Entry 3IFP (X-ray diffraction, 2.95 A resolution); this record covers chains H and P of the 3 polymer chains in the assembly.

== Chain H ==
Name: 12B4 FAB antibody heavy chain
Organism: Mus musculus
Notes: antibody fragment or engineered binder
Sequence (226 residues; each row starts with the number of its first residue):
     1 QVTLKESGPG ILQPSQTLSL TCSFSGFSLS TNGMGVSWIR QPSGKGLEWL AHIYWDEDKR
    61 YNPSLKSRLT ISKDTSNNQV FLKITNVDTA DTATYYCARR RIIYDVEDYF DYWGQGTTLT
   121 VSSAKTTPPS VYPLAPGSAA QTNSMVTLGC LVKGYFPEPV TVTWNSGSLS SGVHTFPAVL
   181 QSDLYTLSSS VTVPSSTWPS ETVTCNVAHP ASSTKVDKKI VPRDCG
Unresolved in the structure: 1, 224-226
Disulfide bonds: Cys22-Cys97, Cys150-Cys205

== Chain P ==
Name: Amyloid beta A4 protein
UniProt: P05067 (A4_HUMAN); residues 1-7 here correspond to UniProt positions 672-678 (UniProt number = residue number + 671)
Sequence (7 residues; numbered 1 to 7; the number before each row is that of its first residue):
     1 DAEFRHD
Unresolved in the structure: 1

== Chain H / chain P interface ==
Pairs across the interface (14):
  His52(H) with Phe4(P)
  Tyr54(H) with Phe4(P); Arg5(P), hydrogen bond (side chain-backbone)
  Trp55(H) with Arg5(P)
  Asp56(H) with Arg5(P), salt bridge
  Asp58(H) with Arg5(P), salt bridge
  Arg60(H) with Ala2(P); Glu3(P), hydrogen bond (side chain-backbone)
  Arg100(H) with His6(P)
  Ile102(H) with Arg5(P); His6(P)
  Ile103(H) with His6(P), hydrogen bond (backbone-backbone); Asp7(P)
  Asp108(H) with His6(P), salt bridge
Other interface residues (no listed pair), chain H (11 interface residues in all): Trp49
Interface features reported in the paper:
  - residue pairs: Tyr54(H)-Arg5(P), Tyr54(H)-Phe4(P), Arg60(H)-Glu3(P) (hydrogen bond), Asp108(H)-His6(P)
  - epitope / paratope residues, chain H: Tyr54(H), Arg60(H), Asp108(H)
  - epitope / paratope residues, chain P: Phe4(P), Arg5(P), His6(P)

== Overview ==
The interface between chain H and chain P involves 11 residues on one side and 6 on the other; the contacts
include 3 hydrogen bonds and 3 salt bridges. Polar contacts include Asp56(H)-Arg5(P), Asp58(H)-Arg5(P) and
Asp108(H)-His6(P). The authors report contacts between Tyr54(H) and Arg5(P), Tyr54(H) and Phe4(P) and
Asp108(H) and His6(P); a hydrogen bond between Arg60(H) and Glu3(P). The paper reports epitope/paratope
residues Tyr54(H), Arg60(H) and Phe4(P) among others.
Here chain H is 12B4 FAB antibody heavy chain (Mus musculus) and chain P is Amyloid beta A4 protein. Entry
3IFP (X-ray structure of amyloid beta peptide:antibody (Abeta1-7:12B4) complex) was determined by X-ray
diffraction, deposited together with 3IFL and 3IFN.
